4GDK - chains C and E of the 6 polymer chains in the assembly; structure by X-ray diffraction, 2.70 A resolution.

Chain C:
Molecule: Autophagy-related protein 16-1
From: Homo sapiens
UniProtKB: Q676U5 (A16L1_HUMAN); residue numbers follow UniProt; this construct covers 11-43
Amino-acid sequence (36 residues; each row starts with the number of its first residue):
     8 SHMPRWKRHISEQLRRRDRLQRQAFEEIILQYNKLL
Not modelled in the structure: 8-9
Construct notes: expression tag (8-10)
Curated features (UniProtKB/Swiss-Prot):
  - region: W13 to L43 (Interaction with ATG5)
  - mutagenesis: I17 (I17W: Abolishes interaction with ATG5), L21 (L21W: Abolishes interaction with ATG5), R24 (R24D: Abolishes interaction with ATG5), F32 to I36 (In FII mutant; abolished binding to membranes and lipidation to ATG8 family proteins), I36 (I36W: Reduces interaction with ATG5)

Chain E:
Molecule: Autophagy protein 5
From: Homo sapiens
UniProtKB: Q9H1Y0 (ATG5_HUMAN); residues 1-275 here = UniProt positions 1-275
Amino-acid sequence (275 residues; row label = number of the first residue in the row):
     1 MTDDKDVLRDVWFGRIPTCFTLYQDEITEREAEPYYLLLPRVSYLTLVTD
    51 KVKKHFQKVMRQEDISEIWFEYEGTPLKWHYPIGLLFDLLASSSALPWNI
   101 TVHFKSFPEKDLLHCPSKDAIEAHFMSCMKEADALKHKSQVINEMQKKDH
   151 KQLWMGLQNDRFDQFWAINRKLMEYPAEENGFRYIPFRIYQTTTERPFIQ
   201 KLFRPVAADGQLHTLGDLLKEVCPSAIDPEDGEKKNQVMIHGIEPMLETP
   251 LQWLSEHLSYPDNFLHISIIPQPTD
Not modelled in the structure: 1-2, 228-234, 275
Ion coordination: Na+: A95, P97, N99
Reported in the primary citation:
  - mutagenesis - H80A, H80L, L113A, S127L, A134E, L135R, K138A, K138A/Q146A, K138D, K138I, Q140A, N143A, M145D, Q146A, D149V, H150S, I168D, K171D, Q200W: decreased catalytic activity
  - mutagenesis - E131A, E131G: unchanged catalytic activity
  - mutagenesis - E131F: decreased expression

How chain C and chain E interact:
Residue-residue contacts - 5 pairs, chain C then chain E:
  R26(C) with T274(E), hydrogen bond (side chain-backbone)
  A31(C) with L96(E); P97(E)
  I35(C) with Y36(E)
  Q38(C) with E33(E)
Other interface residues (no listed pair), chain C (8 interface residues in all): Q30, E34, K41, L42
Other interface residues (no listed pair), chain E (7 interface residues in all): P34, A95

Summary:
8 residues of chain C and 7 residues of chain E are in contact; the contacts include 1 hydrogen bond. Its one
hydrogen-bonded contact is R26(C)-T274(E). The paper reports that H80A, H80L and L113A of chain E, among
others, reduce catalytic activity; E131F of chain E reduces expression; 22 substitutions were tested in all.
Chain C is Autophagy-related protein 16-1 and chain E is Autophagy protein 5, both from Homo sapiens; the
structure, Crystal Structure of Human Atg12~Atg5 Conjugate in Complex with an N-terminal Fragment of Atg16L1,
was determined by X-ray diffraction together with 4GDL from the same study.
